PDB entry 9E82 | electron microscopy, 3.40 A resolution | chains B and R of the 5 polymer chains in the assembly

# Chain B
Protein: SDF-1-beta(3-72)
Organism: Homo sapiens
UniProtKB: P48061 (SDF1_HUMAN); residues 4-68 here correspond to UniProt positions 25-89 (UniProt number = residue number + 21)
Sequence (69 residues; each row starts with the number of its first residue; numbering starts at 0):
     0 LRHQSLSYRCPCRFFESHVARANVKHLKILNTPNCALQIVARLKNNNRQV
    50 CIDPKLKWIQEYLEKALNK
Not modelled in the structure: 14-68
Construct notes: expression tag (0-3)
UniProt features mapped onto this chain:
  - region: Arg8 to Arg12 (Receptor and heparin binding), Val18 to Arg20 (Receptor binding), Lys27 to Leu29 (Receptor binding), Val39 to Val49 (Receptor binding)
  - binding site (heparin): Arg20 to Asn30, Arg41, Gln48, Lys64
  - site: Lys24 (Important for integrin interaction and activation), His25 (Important for dimer formation), Lys27 (Important for integrin interaction and activation), Lys43 (Important for integrin interaction and activation)

# Chain R
Protein: Atypical chemokine receptor 3
Organism: Homo sapiens
UniProtKB: P25106 (ACKR3_HUMAN); residue numbers follow UniProt; this construct covers 2-362
Sequence (393 residues; row label = number of the first residue in the row; numbers below 1 keep their minus sign (Gly-1 is residue -1)):
    -1 GAPDLHLFDYSEPGNFSDISWPCNSSDCIVVDTVMCPNMPNKSVLLYTLS
    49 FIYIFIFVIGMIANSVVVWVNIQAKTTGYDTHCYILNLAIADLWVVLTIP
    99 VWVVSLVQHNQWPMGELTCKVTHLIFSINLFGSIFFLTCMSVDRYLSITY
   149 FTNTPSSRKKMVRRVVCILVWLLAFCVSLPDTYYLKTVTSASNNETYCRS
   199 FYPEHSIKEWLIGMELVSVVLGFAVPFSIIAVFYFLLARAISASSDQEKH
   249 SSRKIIFSYVVVFLVCWLPYHVAVLLDIFSILHYIPFTCRLEHALFTALH
   299 VTQCLSLVHCCVNPVLYSFINRNYRYELMKAFIFKYSAKTGLTKLIDASR
   349 VSETEYSALEQSTKGRPLEVLFQGPHHHHHHHHHHDYKDDDDK
Not modelled in the structure: -1 to 33, 71-79, 147-156, 206, 240-250, 323-336, 344-391
Construct notes: expression tag (-1 to 1, 363-391)
Modified positions: Thr338 (phosphothreonine; TPO); Thr341 (phosphothreonine; TPO)
UniProt features mapped onto this chain:
  - region: Tyr324 to Lys362 (C-terminal cytoplasmic tail)
  - modified residue (Phosphoserine): Ser347, Ser350, Ser355
  - glycosylation (N-linked (GlcNAc...) asparagine): Asn13, Asn22, Asn39
  - natural variant: Val258 (V258M: In OCABSN)
  - mutagenesis: Ser145 (S145A: Does not result in CXCL12-inducible chemotaxis, calcium mobilization or ERK activation, and has no effect on CXCR7-mediated CXCL12 degradation; when associated with V-147), Thr147 (T147V: Does not result in CXCL12-inducible chemotaxis, calcium mobilization or ERK activation, and has no effect on CXCR7-mediated CXCL12 degradation; when associated with A-145)
Disulfides: Cys117-Cys196

# How chain B and chain R interact
Pairs across the interface (24; chain B residue first):
  Leu0(B) with Phe124(R); Leu128(R), hydrophobic; Phe129(R), hydrophobic; Ser216(R)
  Arg1(B) with His121(R); Ser198(R), hydrogen bond; Tyr200(R), hydrogen bond
  His2(B) with Tyr51(R); Trp100(R); Gln301(R)
  Gln3(B) with Tyr268(R), hydrogen bond; Leu297(R)
  Ser4(B) with Ser103(R), hydrogen bond; Asn108(R)
  Leu5(B) with Trp100(R), hydrophobic; Cys117(R), hydrophobic; His121(R); Cys196(R); Arg197(R)
  Tyr7(B) with Arg197(R)
  Arg8(B) with Glu290(R), salt bridge
  Arg12(B) with Ile205(R); Ile279(R)
  Phe13(B) with Ile205(R), hydrophobic
Also at the interface, not in a pair above, chain B (11 interface residues in all): Pro10
Also at the interface, not in a pair above, chain R (29 interface residues in all): Leu104, Trp110, Ile132, Asp179, Leu183, Leu209, Asp275, His281, His298

# In short
The interface between chain B and chain R involves 11 residues on one side and 29 on the other; the contacts
include 4 hydrogen bonds and 1 salt bridge. Among the polar pairs are Arg8(B)-Glu290(R), Arg1(B)-Ser198(R) and
Arg1(B)-Tyr200(R).
Here chain B is SDF-1-beta(3-72) and chain R is Atypical chemokine receptor 3, both from Homo sapiens. Entry
9E82 (ACKR3 phosphorylated by GRK5 in complex with arrestin2 and Fab7) was determined by electron microscopy
together with 8TII, 8TIL, 8TIN, 8TIO and 8VJ9 from the same study.
